Entry 2F64 (X-ray diffraction, 1.60 A resolution); this record covers chains A and B.

[Chain A (and B)]
Protein: Nucleoside 2-deoxyribosyltransferase
Organism: Trypanosoma brucei
Notes: EC 2.4.2.6; chain B of this document is another copy of the same molecule, construct and numbering; everything in this record applies to it too
UniProt: Q57VC7 (Q57VC7_9TRYP); residues 9-161 here correspond to UniProt positions 1-153 (UniProt number = residue number - 8)
Chain sequence (161 residues; each row starts with the number of its first residue):
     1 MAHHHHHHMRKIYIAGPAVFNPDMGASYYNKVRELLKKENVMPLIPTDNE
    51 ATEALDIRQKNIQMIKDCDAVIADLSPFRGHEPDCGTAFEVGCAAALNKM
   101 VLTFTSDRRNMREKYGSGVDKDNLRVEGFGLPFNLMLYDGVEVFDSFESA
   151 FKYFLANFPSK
Unresolved in the structure: 1-2, 161
Construct notes: cloning artifact (1-2); expression tag (3-8); modified residue (9, 24, 42, 64, 100, 111, 136)
Modified positions: Mse1 (selenomethionine); Mse9, Mse24, Mse42, Mse64, Mse100, Mse111, Mse136 (selenomethionine; parent Met)
Ligand contacts: 1-methylquinolin-2(1h)-one (12Q): V19, F20, P46, T47, E50, I57, N61, E90, R125, E127, F129, N134, L135, Mse136

[Interface between chain A and chain B]
Residue-residue contacts (101; chain A residue first):
  F20(A) - L124(B)
  F20(A) - R125(B)  hydrogen bond (backbone-backbone)
  F20(A) - E127(B)
  F20(A) - N134(B)
  N21(A) - L124(B)
  N21(A) - R125(B)
  P22(A) - N123(B)
  T52(A) - F129(B)
  A54(A) - F129(B)
  A54(A) - L131(B)  hydrophobic
  A54(A) - L135(B)
  L55(A) - Y138(B)
  L55(A) - D139(B)
  L55(A) - G140(B)
  I57(A) - F129(B)  hydrophobic
  R58(A) - A95(B)
  R58(A) - L135(B)
  R58(A) - Mse136(B)  hydrogen bond (side chain-backbone)
  R58(A) - Y138(B)  hydrogen bond (side chain-backbone)
  R58(A) - D139(B)
  N61(A) - Mse136(B)
  F78(A) - L124(B)  hydrophobic
  R79(A) - E82(B)  salt bridge
  R79(A) - Mse111(B)
  R79(A) - Y115(B)
  R79(A) - D120(B)  salt bridge
  R79(A) - L124(B)  hydrogen bond (side chain-backbone)
  R79(A) - R125(B)  hydrogen bond (side chain-backbone)
  R79(A) - V126(B)
  E82(A) - R79(B)  salt bridge
  E82(A) - C85(B)
  P83(A) - C85(B)  hydrogen bond (backbone-side chain)
  D84(A) - C85(B)
  D84(A) - N134(B)
  C85(A) - E82(B)
  C85(A) - P83(B)  hydrogen bond (side chain-backbone)
  C85(A) - D84(B)
  C85(A) - C85(B)
  C85(A) - A88(B)
  C85(A) - N134(B)
  C85(A) - L137(B)  hydrophobic
  G86(A) - N134(B)
  A88(A) - C85(B)
  A88(A) - F89(B)
  F89(A) - A88(B)
  F89(A) - V91(B)
  F89(A) - G92(B)
  F89(A) - A95(B)  hydrophobic
  F89(A) - Mse136(B)
  F89(A) - L137(B)  hydrophobic
  E90(A) - Mse136(B)
  V91(A) - F89(B)  hydrophobic
  G92(A) - F89(B)
  G92(A) - G92(B)
  G92(A) - C93(B)  hydrogen bond (backbone-side chain)
  C93(A) - G92(B)  hydrogen bond (side chain-backbone)
  C93(A) - C93(B)
  C93(A) - A96(B)
  A95(A) - R58(B)
  A95(A) - F89(B)  hydrophobic
  A96(A) - C93(B)
  A96(A) - A96(B)  hydrophobic
  A96(A) - L97(B)  hydrophobic
  L97(A) - A96(B)  hydrophobic
  Mse111(A) - R79(B)
  Y115(A) - R79(B)
  D120(A) - R79(B)  salt bridge
  N123(A) - P22(B)
  L124(A) - F20(B)
  L124(A) - N21(B)
  L124(A) - F78(B)  hydrophobic
  L124(A) - R79(B)
  R125(A) - V19(B)  hydrogen bond (side chain-backbone)
  R125(A) - F20(B)  hydrogen bond (backbone-backbone)
  R125(A) - N21(B)
  R125(A) - Mse24(B)
  R125(A) - R79(B)  hydrogen bond (backbone-side chain)
  V126(A) - R79(B)
  E127(A) - F20(B)
  F129(A) - T52(B)
  F129(A) - A54(B)
  F129(A) - I57(B)  hydrophobic
  L131(A) - A54(B)  hydrophobic
  N134(A) - F20(B)
  N134(A) - D84(B)
  N134(A) - C85(B)
  N134(A) - G86(B)
  L135(A) - A54(B)
  L135(A) - I57(B)  hydrophobic
  L135(A) - R58(B)
  Mse136(A) - R58(B)  hydrogen bond (backbone-side chain)
  Mse136(A) - N61(B)
  Mse136(A) - F89(B)
  Mse136(A) - E90(B)
  L137(A) - C85(B)  hydrophobic
  L137(A) - F89(B)  hydrophobic
  Y138(A) - L55(B)
  Y138(A) - R58(B)  hydrogen bond (backbone-side chain)
  D139(A) - L55(B)
  D139(A) - R58(B)
  G140(A) - L55(B)
Also at the interface, not in a pair above, chain A (45 interface residues in all): V19, Mse24, I62
Also at the interface, not in a pair above, chain B (45 interface residues in all): I62

[Summary]
Chain A and chain B each contribute 45 residues to their interface, with 14 hydrogen bonds and 4 salt bridges.
Polar contacts include R79(A)-E82(B), R79(A)-D120(B) and R58(A)-Mse136(B). Bound to chain A:
1-methylquinolin-2(1h)-one.
Chain A and chain B are both Nucleoside 2-deoxyribosyltransferase (Trypanosoma brucei); the structure, Crystal
structure of Nucleoside 2-deoxyribosyltransferase from Trypanosoma brucei at 1.6 A resolution with
1-METHYLQUINOLIN-2(1H)-ONE bound, was determined by X-ray diffraction, deposited together with 2F67, 2F2T and
2A0K.
